5H8J - chains D and F of the 8 polymer chains in the assembly; structure by X-ray diffraction, 2.19 A resolution.

== Chain D (and F) ==
Molecule: N-carbamoylputrescine amidohydrolase
From: Medicago truncatula
Notes: chain F of this document is another copy of the same molecule, construct and numbering; everything in this record applies to it too
UniProt: G7ITU5 (G7ITU5_MEDTR); residues 1-301 here = UniProt positions 1-301
Sequence (304 residues; each row starts with the number of its first residue; numbers below 1 keep their minus sign (Ser-2 is residue -2)):
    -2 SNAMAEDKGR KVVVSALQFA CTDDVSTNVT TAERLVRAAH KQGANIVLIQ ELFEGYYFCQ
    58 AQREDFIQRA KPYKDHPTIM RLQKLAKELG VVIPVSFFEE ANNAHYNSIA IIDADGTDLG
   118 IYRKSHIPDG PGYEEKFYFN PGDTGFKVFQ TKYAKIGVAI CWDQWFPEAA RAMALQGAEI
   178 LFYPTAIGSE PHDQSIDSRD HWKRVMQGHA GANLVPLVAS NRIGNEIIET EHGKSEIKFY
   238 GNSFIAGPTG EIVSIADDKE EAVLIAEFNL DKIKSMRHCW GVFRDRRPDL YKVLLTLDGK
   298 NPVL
Not modelled in the structure: -2 to 3
Construct notes: expression tag (-2 to 0)
Ligand contacts: pentane-1,5-diamine (N2P): Glu48, Tyr54, Lys121, Pro125, Tyr130, Glu132, Cys158, Trp159, Ala183, Ile184, Glu187
From the paper describing this entry:
  - binding site for pentane-1,5-diamine: Glu187
  - allosteric site: Asp194, His198, Glu248 (from molecular simulation)

== Chain D / chain F interface ==
Pairs across the interface - 22 pairs, chain D then chain F:
  Glu61(D) with Ser272(F), hydrogen bond; Met273(F); Cys276(F)
  Ile64(D) with His275(F); Cys276(F), hydrophobic
  Gln65(D) with Lys271(F); His275(F), hydrogen bond
  Glu97(D) with Lys271(F), salt bridge
  Asn99(D) with Leu172(F), hydrogen bond (side chain-backbone); Gln173(F); Gly174(F); His275(F)
  Asn100(D) with Ala171(F), hydrogen bond (side chain-backbone); Arg274(F), hydrogen bond; His275(F), hydrogen bond; Phe280(F)
  His102(D) with His275(F), hydrogen bond
  Lys133(D) with Arg281(F)
  Phe134(D) with Arg281(F), hydrogen bond (backbone-side chain)
  Asn137(D) with Phe280(F), hydrogen bond (side chain-backbone); Arg281(F), hydrogen bond (side chain-backbone)
  Leu301(D) with Leu287(F), hydrophobic
Also at the interface, not in a pair above, chain D (14 interface residues in all): Tyr135, Phe136, Pro138
Also at the interface, not in a pair above, chain F (14 interface residues in all): Asp286

== Summary ==
Chain D and chain F each contribute 14 residues to their interface, with 10 hydrogen bonds and 1 salt bridge.
Among the polar pairs are Glu97(D)-Lys271(F), Glu61(D)-Ser272(F) and Gln65(D)-His275(F). Bound to chain D:
pentane-1,5-diamine. From the paper: a binding site for pentane-1,5-diamine at Glu187(D); an allosteric site
at Asp194(D), His198(D) and Glu248(D).
Both chains are N-carbamoylputrescine amidohydrolase (Medicago truncatula). Entry 5H8J (Crystal structure of
Medicago truncatula N-carbamoylputrescine amidohydrolase (MtCPA) in complex with cadaverine) was determined by
X-ray diffraction, deposited together with 5H8I, 5H8K and 5H8L.
